Entry 8T1G (X-ray diffraction, 3.50 A resolution); this record covers chains A and B of the 12 polymer chains in the assembly.

# Chain A
Molecule: Hemagglutinin HA1
Organism: Influenza A virus
UniProt: A0A8E4VRS4 (A0A8E4VRS4_9INFA); the construct lacks a stretch of the UniProt sequence and is renumbered around it, so the offset changes along the chain: 11-141 = UniProt 19-149; 143-158 = UniProt 150-165; 159-330 = UniProt 168-339
Sequence (321 residues; numbered 11 to 330 plus 2 insertion-coded residues; 1 number in that range is skipped by the numbering (no residue carries it; nothing is unmodelled there); the number before each row is that of its first residue; a row labelled like 158A-158B holds insertion residues (158A, then the next letters in order)):
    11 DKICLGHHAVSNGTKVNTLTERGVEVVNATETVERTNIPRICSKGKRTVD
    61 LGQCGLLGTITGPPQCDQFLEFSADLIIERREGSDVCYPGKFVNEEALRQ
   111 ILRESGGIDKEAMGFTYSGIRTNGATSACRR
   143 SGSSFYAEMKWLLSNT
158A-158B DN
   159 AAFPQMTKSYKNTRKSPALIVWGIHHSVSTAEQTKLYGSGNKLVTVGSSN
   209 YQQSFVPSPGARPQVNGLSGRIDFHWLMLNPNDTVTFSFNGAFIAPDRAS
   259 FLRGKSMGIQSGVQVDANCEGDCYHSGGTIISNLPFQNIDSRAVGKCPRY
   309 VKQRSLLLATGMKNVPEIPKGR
Unresolved in the structure: 329-330
Disulfides: Cys-52/Cys-277, Cys-64/Cys-76, Cys-97/Cys-139, Cys-281/Cys-305
Glycans and other covalent adducts: glycan linked to Asn-38; N-acetylglucosamine (NAG) linked to Asn-240

# Chain B
Molecule: Hemagglutinin HA2
Organism: Influenza A virus
UniProt: A0A8E4VRS4 (A0A8E4VRS4_9INFA); residues 1-174 here correspond to UniProt positions 340-513 (UniProt number = residue number + 339)
Sequence (210 residues; each row starts with the number of its first residue):
     1 GLFGAIAGFIENGWEGLIDGWYGFRHQNAQGEGTAADYKSTQSAIDQITG
    51 KLNRLIEKTNQQFELIDNEFNEVEKQIGNVINWTRDSITEVWSYNAELLV
   101 AMENQHTIDLADSEMDKLYERVKRQLRENAEEDGTGCFEIFHKCDDDCMA
   151 SIRNNTYDHSKYREEAMQNRIQIDGSGYIPEAPRDGQAYVRKDGEWVLLS
   201 TFLSGRLVPR
Unresolved in the structure: 1-4, 209-210
Differences from the reference sequence: conflict Leu-55 (Ile394 in A0A8E4VRS4); expression tag (175-210)
Disulfides: Cys-144/Cys-148
Glycans and other covalent adducts: N-acetylglucosamine (NAG) linked to Asn-82, Asn-154

# Chain A / chain B interface
Residue-residue contacts (150):
  Asp-11(A) with Gln-27(B); Asn-28(B); Ala-29(B), hydrogen bond (side chain-backbone); Ile-140(B), hydrogen bond (backbone-backbone); His-142(B); Lys-143(B); Cys-144(B)
  Lys-12(A) with Ile-6(B); His-26(B); Gln-27(B), hydrogen bond (backbone-backbone); Asp-133(B), salt bridge; Cys-137(B); Phe-138(B); Met-149(B)
  Ile-13(A) with Arg-25(B); His-26(B); Cys-137(B); Phe-138(B), hydrogen bond (backbone-backbone); Ile-140(B), hydrophobic; Ile-152(B), hydrophobic
  Cys-14(A) with Ile-6(B), hydrophobic; Ala-7(B); Trp-14(B); Gly-23(B); Phe-24(B); Arg-25(B), hydrogen bond (backbone-backbone); Gly-136(B); Cys-137(B), disulfide
  Leu-15(A) with Gly-8(B); Phe-9(B), hydrogen bond (backbone-backbone); Trp-14(B); Gly-23(B); Phe-24(B), hydrophobic; Met-115(B), hydrophobic; Leu-118(B), hydrophobic; Tyr-119(B), hydrophobic; Gly-136(B), hydrogen bond (backbone-backbone); Phe-138(B), hydrophobic
  Gly-16(A) with Phe-9(B); Trp-14(B); Tyr-22(B); Gly-23(B), hydrogen bond (backbone-backbone); Met-115(B)
  His-17(A) with Phe-9(B); Gly-13(B); Trp-14(B), hydrogen bond (backbone-backbone); Leu-17(B); Trp-21(B); Tyr-22(B); Met-115(B)
  His-18(A) with Trp-14(B); Leu-17(B); Gly-20(B); Trp-21(B), hydrogen bond (backbone-backbone)
  Ala-19(A) with Gly-13(B); Trp-14(B), hydrogen bond (backbone-backbone); Glu-15(B)
  Val-26(A) with Asn-104(B)
  Asn-27(A) with Val-100(B); Ala-101(B); Asn-104(B), hydrogen bond (backbone-side chain)
  Thr-28(A) with Ala-101(B); Gln-105(B), hydrogen bond; Ile-108(B)
  Leu-29(A) with Ala-101(B); Met-102(B); Gln-105(B), hydrogen bond (backbone-side chain)
  Thr-30(A) with Gln-105(B), hydrogen bond (backbone-side chain)
  Val-36(A) with Ile-108(B), hydrophobic
  Thr-42(A) with Val-100(B)
  Glu-89(A) with Phe-70(B)
  Arg-90(A) with Phe-70(B)
  Arg-91(A) with Glu-69(B), salt bridge; Phe-70(B)
  Glu-105(A) with Asn-71(B), hydrogen bond
  Glu-106(A) with Asp-67(B); Asn-68(B), hydrogen bond; Val-73(B)
  Arg-109(A) with Asn-68(B); Asn-71(B)
  Gln-110(A) with Ile-66(B), hydrogen bond (side chain-backbone)
  Arg-113(A) with Leu-65(B); Asn-68(B)
  Glu-114(A) with Glu-64(B)
  Lys-263(A) with Gln-62(B)
  Met-265(A) with Gln-62(B); Phe-63(B); Glu-64(B)
  Gly-266(A) with Leu-65(B)
  Gln-268(A) with Leu-65(B); Asn-68(B), hydrogen bond; Glu-69(B), hydrogen bond (side chain-backbone); Phe-70(B)
  Ser-269(A) with Phe-70(B)
  Ser-284(A) with Glu-69(B)
  Ser-290(A) with Lys-58(B)
  Asn-291(A) with Ile-56(B); Lys-58(B), hydrogen bond
  Pro-293(A) with Leu-55(B)
  Phe-294(A) with Ala-96(B), hydrophobic
  Ser-299(A) with Arg-85(B), hydrogen bond (backbone-side chain)
  Arg-300(A) with Asp-67(B), salt bridge; Asn-68(B); Glu-69(B), salt bridge; Arg-85(B)
  Val-302(A) with Phe-63(B); Glu-64(B); Leu-65(B), hydrophobic
  Gly-303(A) with Gln-61(B); Gln-62(B); Phe-63(B), hydrogen bond (backbone-backbone)
  Lys-304(A) with Asn-60(B), hydrogen bond; Gln-61(B); Gln-62(B)
  Cys-305(A) with Thr-59(B)
  Arg-307(A) with Thr-59(B); Trp-92(B)
  Tyr-308(A) with Thr-89(B); Trp-92(B)
  Val-309(A) with Ser-93(B)
  Lys-310(A) with Thr-89(B); Glu-90(B), salt bridge; Ser-93(B), hydrogen bond (backbone-side chain)
  Gln-311(A) with Ser-93(B), hydrogen bond (side chain-backbone); Glu-97(B), hydrogen bond
  Leu-314(A) with Ala-96(B), hydrophobic; Glu-97(B); Val-100(B), hydrophobic
  Leu-315(A) with Val-100(B); Asn-104(B), hydrogen bond (backbone-side chain)
  Leu-316(A) with Leu-55(B), hydrophobic; Glu-103(B); Asn-104(B)
  Ala-317(A) with Asn-104(B), hydrogen bond (backbone-side chain); Thr-107(B)
  Thr-318(A) with Trp-21(B); Ile-48(B)
  Gly-319(A) with Thr-107(B)
  Met-320(A) with Tyr-22(B), hydrophobic; Ala-111(B), hydrophobic
  Lys-321(A) with Ile-108(B)
  Val-323(A) with Asn-12(B); Gly-13(B), hydrogen bond (backbone-backbone)
  Pro-324(A) with Asn-12(B)
  Glu-325(A) with Asn-12(B); Gly-13(B); Trp-14(B); Glu-15(B), hydrogen bond (side chain-backbone); Arg-25(B), salt bridge
  Ile-326(A) with Asn-12(B)
Other interface residues (no listed pair), chain A (65 interface residues in all): Val-20, Arg-32, Val-34, Thr-40, Ile-267, Leu-292, Lys-328
Other interface residues (no listed pair), chain B (71 interface residues in all): Ala-5, Leu-52, Leu-98, Val-122, Glu-139
Inter-chain disulfides: Cys-14(A)/Cys-137(B)

# In short
65 residues of chain A and 71 residues of chain B are in contact; the contacts include 1 disulfide bond, 31
hydrogen bonds and 6 salt bridges. Polar pairs include Lys-12(A)/Asp-133(B), Arg-91(A)/Glu-69(B) and
Arg-300(A)/Asp-67(B). N-acetylglucosamine is covalently linked to Asn-240(A).
Chain A is Hemagglutinin HA1 and chain B is Hemagglutinin HA2, both from Influenza A virus; the structure, The
crystal structure of hemagglutinin form a h7n9 influenza virus (a/shanghai/1/2013) in complex with antibody
1E11, was determined by X-ray diffraction together with 8VEB, 8VED, 8VEE and 8VEF from the same study.
